8EUE - chains I and G of the 10 polymer chains in the assembly; structure by electron microscopy, 3.48 A resolution.

Chain I:
Molecule: 227-nt DNA strand
Sequence (227 nucleotides; row label = number of the first residue in the row; numbers below 1 keep their minus sign (DC-73 is residue -73)):
   -73 CTGGAGAATCCCGGTGCCGAGGCCGCTCAATTGGTCGTAGACAGCTCTAG
   -23 CACCGCTTAAACGCACGTACGCGCTGTCCCCCGCGTTTTAACCGCCAAGG
    27 GGATTACTCCCTAGTCTCCAGGCACGTGTCAGATATATACATCCTGTGCA
    77 TGTATTGAACAGCGACCTTGCCGGTGCCAGTCGGATAGTGTTCCGAGCTC
   127 CCACTCTAGAGGATCCCCGGGTACCGA
Unresolved in the structure: -73, 73-153

Chain G:
Molecule: Histone H2A type 1
Reference sequence: Q6AZJ8 (Q6AZJ8_XENLA); numbering as in UniProt (aligned over 1-130)
Chain sequence (130 residues; each row starts with the number of its first residue):
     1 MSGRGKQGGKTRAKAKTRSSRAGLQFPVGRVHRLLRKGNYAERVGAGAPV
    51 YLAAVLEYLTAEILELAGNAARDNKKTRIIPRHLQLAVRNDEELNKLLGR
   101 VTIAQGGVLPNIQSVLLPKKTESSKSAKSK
Unresolved in the structure: 1-15, 120-130

How chain I and chain G interact:
Residue-residue contacts (12):
  DA-54(I) - Arg78(G)  hydrogen bond to the phosphate
  DG-53(I) - Arg78(G)  salt bridge to the phosphate
  DA-45(I) - Arg33(G)  sugar contact
  DA-44(I) - Gly29(G)  phosphate contact
  DA-44(I) - Arg30(G)  phosphate contact
  DA-44(I) - Arg33(G)  salt bridge to the phosphate
  DT-43(I) - Lys16(G)  sugar contact
  DT-43(I) - Thr17(G)  hydrogen bond to the phosphate
  DT-43(I) - Arg18(G)  salt bridge to the phosphate
  DT-43(I) - Gly29(G)  phosphate contact
  DT-42(I) - Lys16(G)  salt bridge to the phosphate
  DA-35(I) - Arg43(G)  hydrogen bond to the phosphate
Interface residues without a listed pair, chain I (8 interface residues in all): DG-34

Summary:
Chain I and chain G each contribute 8 residues to their interface, with 3 hydrogen bonds and 4 salt bridges.
Polar pairs include DA-54(I)-Arg78(G), DT-43(I)-Thr17(G) and DA-35(I)-Arg43(G).
Chain I is a 227-nt DNA strand and chain G is Histone H2A type 1; the structure, Class1 of the
INO80-Nucleosome complex, was determined by electron microscopy together with 8ETS, 8ETT, 8ETU, 8ETV, 8ETW,
8EU9, 8EUF and 8EUJ from the same study.
